PDB entry 5HKB | X-ray diffraction, 1.65 A resolution | chains A and B

== Chain A (and B) ==
Protein: CFTR Inhibitory Factor (Cif)
Source organism: Pseudomonas aeruginosa UCBPP-PA14
Notes: chain B of this document is another copy of the same molecule, construct and numbering; everything in this record applies to it too
UniProtKB: A0A0M3KL26 (A0A0M3KL26_PSEAB); residues 25-325 here correspond to UniProt positions 1-301 (UniProt number = residue number - 24)
Amino-acid sequence (301 residues; each row starts with the number of its first residue):
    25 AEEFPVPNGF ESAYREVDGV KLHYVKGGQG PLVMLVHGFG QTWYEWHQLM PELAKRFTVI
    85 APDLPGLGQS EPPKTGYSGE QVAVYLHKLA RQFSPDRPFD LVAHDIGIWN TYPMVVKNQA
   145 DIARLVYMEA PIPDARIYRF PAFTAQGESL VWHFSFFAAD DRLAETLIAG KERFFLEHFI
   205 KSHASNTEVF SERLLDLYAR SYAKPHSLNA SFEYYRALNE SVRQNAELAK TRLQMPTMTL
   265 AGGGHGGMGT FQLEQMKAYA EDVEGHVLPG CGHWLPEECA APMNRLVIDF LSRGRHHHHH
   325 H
Disordered / not traced: 322-325
Disulfides: Cys295-Cys303
Residues lining bound ligands: kb2115 (64L): Asp129, Glu153, Ala154, Pro155, Arg163, Phe164, Pro165, Ser173, Leu174, Val175, His177, His207, Gly270, Gly271, Met272, Phe275, His297
Reported in the primary citation:
  - binding site for kb2115: Phe164, Ser173, Leu174, Val175, Gly270, Met272
  - binding site for acetate ion: Asp129, His177, Tyr239
  - catalytic residues: Asp129, Glu153, His177, Tyr239, His297 (citing earlier work)

== Chain A / chain B interface ==
Pairs across the interface - 71 pairs, chain A then chain B:
  Ile161(A) - Phe167(B)  hydrophobic
  Tyr162(A) - Pro165(B)
  Tyr162(A) - Phe167(B)
  Tyr162(A) - Thr168(B)
  Tyr162(A) - Ala169(B)
  Phe164(A) - Pro165(B)
  Phe164(A) - Ala166(B)  hydrogen bond (backbone-backbone)
  Pro165(A) - Tyr162(B)
  Pro165(A) - Phe164(B)
  Pro165(A) - Ala166(B)
  Ala166(A) - Phe164(B)  hydrogen bond (backbone-backbone)
  Ala166(A) - Pro165(B)
  Ala166(A) - Ala166(B)
  Ala166(A) - Val175(B)  hydrophobic
  Ala166(A) - Ser179(B)  hydrogen bond (backbone-side chain)
  Phe167(A) - Ile161(B)  hydrophobic
  Phe167(A) - Tyr162(B)
  Phe167(A) - Phe178(B)  hydrophobic
  Phe167(A) - Ser179(B)
  Phe167(A) - Ala182(B)  hydrophobic
  Phe167(A) - Leu242(B)  hydrophobic
  Phe167(A) - Asn243(B)
  Thr168(A) - Tyr162(B)
  Thr168(A) - Asn243(B)  hydrogen bond (backbone-side chain)
  Ala169(A) - Tyr162(B)
  Ala169(A) - Asn243(B)  hydrogen bond (backbone-side chain)
  Gln170(A) - Asn243(B)
  Gly171(A) - Asn243(B)
  Glu172(A) - Ser179(B)
  Glu172(A) - Ala183(B)
  Ser173(A) - Ser179(B)  hydrogen bond (backbone-side chain)
  Val175(A) - Ala166(B)  hydrophobic
  Trp176(A) - Trp176(B)  hydrophobic
  Trp176(A) - Ser179(B)
  Trp176(A) - Phe180(B)  hydrophobic
  Trp176(A) - Leu187(B)  hydrophobic
  Phe178(A) - Phe167(B)  hydrophobic
  Ser179(A) - Ala166(B)  hydrogen bond (side chain-backbone)
  Ser179(A) - Phe167(B)
  Ser179(A) - Glu172(B)
  Ser179(A) - Ser173(B)  hydrogen bond (side chain-backbone)
  Ser179(A) - Trp176(B)
  Phe180(A) - Trp176(B)  hydrophobic
  Ala182(A) - Phe167(B)  hydrophobic
  Ala183(A) - Glu172(B)
  Asp184(A) - His202(B)  salt bridge
  Asp185(A) - Phe198(B)
  Asp185(A) - His202(B)  salt bridge
  Leu187(A) - Trp176(B)  hydrophobic
  Leu187(A) - Phe198(B)  hydrophobic
  Leu187(A) - His202(B)
  Thr190(A) - Lys195(B)
  Thr190(A) - Phe198(B)
  Leu191(A) - Leu191(B)
  Leu191(A) - Lys195(B)
  Lys195(A) - Thr190(B)
  Lys195(A) - Leu191(B)
  Lys195(A) - Lys195(B)
  Phe198(A) - Asp185(B)
  Phe198(A) - Leu187(B)  hydrophobic
  Phe198(A) - Thr190(B)
  Phe199(A) - Leu191(B)  hydrophobic
  His202(A) - Asp184(B)  salt bridge
  His202(A) - Asp185(B)  salt bridge
  His202(A) - Leu187(B)
  Leu242(A) - Phe167(B)  hydrophobic
  Asn243(A) - Phe167(B)
  Asn243(A) - Thr168(B)  hydrogen bond (side chain-backbone)
  Asn243(A) - Ala169(B)  hydrogen bond (side chain-backbone)
  Asn243(A) - Gln170(B)
  Asn243(A) - Gly171(B)
Interface residues without a listed pair, chain A (32 interface residues in all): Arg186, Ile192
Interface residues without a listed pair, chain B (34 interface residues in all): Arg186, Ile192, Ala193, Phe199, Arg247

== In short ==
32 residues of chain A face 34 of chain B across their interface; the contacts include 10 hydrogen bonds and 4
salt bridges. Polar pairs include Asp184(A)-His202(B), Asp185(A)-His202(B) and Ala166(A)-Ser179(B). The paper
reports catalytic residues Asp129(A), Glu153(A) and His177(A) among others; a binding site for kb2115 at
Phe164(A), Ser173(A) and Leu174(A) among others.
Chain A and chain B are both CFTR Inhibitory Factor (Cif) (Pseudomonas aeruginosa UCBPP-PA14); the structure,
Crystal structure of the CFTR inhibitory factor Cif bound to the inhibitor KB2115, was determined by X-ray
diffraction (same publication as 5HK9 and 5HKA).
